PDB entry 8IYK | electron microscopy, 2.95 A resolution | chains J and F of the 42 polymer chains in the assembly

Chain J (and F):
Protein: Tip attachment protein J
Source organism: Escherichia phage lambda
Notes: chain F of this document is another copy of the same molecule, construct and numbering; everything in this record applies to it too
UniProtKB: P03749 (TIPJ_LAMBD); residue numbers follow UniProt; this construct covers 1-1132
Chain sequence (1132 residues; each row starts with the number of its first residue):
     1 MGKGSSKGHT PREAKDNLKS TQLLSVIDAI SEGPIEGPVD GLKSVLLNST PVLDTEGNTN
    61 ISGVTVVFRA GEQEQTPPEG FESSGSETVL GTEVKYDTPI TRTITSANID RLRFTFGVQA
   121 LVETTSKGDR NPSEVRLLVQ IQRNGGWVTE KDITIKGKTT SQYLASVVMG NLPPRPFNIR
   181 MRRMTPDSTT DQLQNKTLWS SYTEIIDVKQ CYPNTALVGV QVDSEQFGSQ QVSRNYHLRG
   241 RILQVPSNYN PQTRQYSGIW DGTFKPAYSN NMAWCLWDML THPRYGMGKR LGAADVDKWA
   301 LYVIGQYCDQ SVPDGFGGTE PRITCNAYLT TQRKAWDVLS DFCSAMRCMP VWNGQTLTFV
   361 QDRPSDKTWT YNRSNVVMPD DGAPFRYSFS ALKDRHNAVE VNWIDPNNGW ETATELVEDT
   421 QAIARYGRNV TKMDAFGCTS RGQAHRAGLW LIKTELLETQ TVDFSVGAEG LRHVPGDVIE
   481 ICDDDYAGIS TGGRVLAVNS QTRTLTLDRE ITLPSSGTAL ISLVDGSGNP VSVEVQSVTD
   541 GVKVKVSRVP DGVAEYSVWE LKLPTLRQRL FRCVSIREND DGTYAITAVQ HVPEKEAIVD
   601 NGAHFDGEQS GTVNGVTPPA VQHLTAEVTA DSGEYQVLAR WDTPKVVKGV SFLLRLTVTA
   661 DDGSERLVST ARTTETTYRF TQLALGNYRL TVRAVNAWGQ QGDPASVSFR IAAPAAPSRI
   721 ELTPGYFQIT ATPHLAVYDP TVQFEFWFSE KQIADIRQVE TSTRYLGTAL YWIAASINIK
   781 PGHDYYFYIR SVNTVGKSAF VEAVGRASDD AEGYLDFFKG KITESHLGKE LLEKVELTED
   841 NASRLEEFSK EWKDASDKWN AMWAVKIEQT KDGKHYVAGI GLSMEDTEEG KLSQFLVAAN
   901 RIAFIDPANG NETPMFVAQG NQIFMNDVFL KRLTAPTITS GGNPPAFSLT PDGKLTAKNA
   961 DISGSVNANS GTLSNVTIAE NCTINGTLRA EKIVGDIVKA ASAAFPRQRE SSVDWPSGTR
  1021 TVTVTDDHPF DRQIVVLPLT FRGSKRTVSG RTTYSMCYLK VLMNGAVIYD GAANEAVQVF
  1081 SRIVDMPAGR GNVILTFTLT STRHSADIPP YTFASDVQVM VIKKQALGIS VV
Not modelled in the structure: 862-1132

Interface between chain J and chain F:
Pairs across the interface - 63 pairs, chain J then chain F:
  Lys19(J) with Thr676(F), hydrogen bond; Thr677(F)
  Ser20(J) with Asp642(F); Thr676(F)
  Gln22(J) with Thr643(F), hydrogen bond; Val650(F); Phe652(F); Thr674(F)
  Lys127(J) with Tyr738(F)
  Arg130(J) with Asp631(F), salt bridge
  Lys158(J) with Asp631(F), salt bridge
  Thr159(J) with Glu627(F)
  Thr160(J) with Glu627(F), hydrogen bond (backbone-side chain)
  Ser161(J) with Thr625(F); Ala626(F); Glu627(F), hydrogen bond
  Gln162(J) with Thr625(F)
  Leu164(J) with His623(F)
  Glu225(J) with Thr676(F), hydrogen bond
  Gln231(J) with Lys648(F)
  Arg290(J) with Lys393(F)
  Gln682(J) with Ser632(F); Gln636(F)
  Tyr726(J) with Tyr726(F), hydrophobic; Tyr814(F)
  Phe727(J) with Gly813(F); Tyr814(F), hydrophobic; Phe817(F), hydrophobic
  Ile777(J) with Ser808(F); Asp810(F); Tyr814(F)
  Pro781(J) with Phe817(F), hydrophobic
  Ala811(J) with Phe817(F), hydrophobic
  Glu812(J) with Lys821(F), salt bridge
  Tyr814(J) with Phe817(F), hydrophobic
  Leu815(J) with Phe818(F), hydrophobic; Lys821(F); Ile822(F); His826(F)
  Phe818(J) with Phe818(F), hydrophobic; His826(F)
  Lys819(J) with Ser825(F), hydrogen bond; His826(F), hydrogen bond
  Gly820(J) with Ser825(F), hydrogen bond (backbone-backbone); His826(F), hydrogen bond (backbone-backbone); Leu827(F)
  Lys821(J) with His826(F), hydrogen bond (backbone-backbone)
  Ile822(J) with His826(F); Leu827(F); Gly828(F), hydrogen bond (backbone-backbone)
  Thr823(J) with Gly828(F); Leu831(F)
  Glu824(J) with Glu830(F); Leu831(F), hydrogen bond (side chain-backbone)
  Leu827(J) with Leu831(F), hydrophobic
  Val835(J) with Lys834(F)
  Thr838(J) with Lys834(F), hydrogen bond; Thr838(F)
  Asn841(J) with Asn841(F)
  Leu845(J) with Asn841(F); Leu845(F), hydrophobic
  Trp852(J) with Trp852(F), hydrophobic
  Trp859(J) with Trp859(F), hydrophobic
Also at the interface, not in a pair above, chain J (48 interface residues in all): Glu82, Thr115, Gly128, Ser229, Gln332, Trp772, Ile773, Ala775, Ser776, Ala842, Glu846
Also at the interface, not in a pair above, chain F (46 interface residues in all): Lys432, Trp641, Lys645, Thr723, Gln728, Tyr771, Ile773, Arg844

Summary:
Chain J and chain F form an interface of 48 and 46 residues respectively; the contacts include 13 hydrogen
bonds and 3 salt bridges. Polar contacts include Arg130(J)-Asp631(F), Lys158(J)-Asp631(F) and
Glu812(J)-Lys821(F).
Both chains are Tip attachment protein J (Escherichia phage lambda). Entry 8IYK (Tail tip conformation 1 of
phage lambda tail) was determined by electron microscopy together with 8IYD, 8IYL, 8JVM and 8KGE from the same
study.
